Entry 9ITX (electron microscopy, 4.10 A resolution (low resolution: residue-level contacts below are approximate; hydrogen-bond / salt-bridge calls are withheld)); this record covers chains X and T of the 16 polymer chains in the assembly.

# Chain X
Molecule: ATP synthase subunit b
From: Chloroflexus aurantiacus J-10-fl
Reference sequence: A9WGS8 (ATPF_CHLAA); residues 1-164 here = UniProt positions 1-164
Amino-acid sequence (164 residues; numbered 1 to 164; the number before each row is that of its first residue):
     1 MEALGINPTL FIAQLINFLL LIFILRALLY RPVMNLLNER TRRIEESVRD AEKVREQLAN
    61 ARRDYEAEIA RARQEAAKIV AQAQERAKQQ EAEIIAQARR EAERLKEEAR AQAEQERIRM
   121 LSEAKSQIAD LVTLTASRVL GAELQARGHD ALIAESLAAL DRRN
Unresolved in the structure: 1-4, 41-164

# Chain T
Molecule: ATP synthase subunit a
From: Chloroflexus aurantiacus J-10-fl
Reference sequence: A9WGT0 (A9WGT0_CHLAA); numbering as in UniProt (aligned over 1-312)
Amino-acid sequence (312 residues; each row starts with the number of its first residue):
     1 MSTRTRNILI IVGALIISIA SRFFLYTGPP HVEVAAEVIF DGIPGFPITN SFVVAIIIDI
    61 FVIALAVAAT RNLQMVPRGL QNVMEFILES LYNLFRNINA KYVATAFPLV ATIFLFVLFG
   121 NWFGLLPGVG SIGVCHEKKE EHAVVDERLA LAAPAAPLSS VAAAEGEEIH DTCAAQGKKL
   181 VPLFRAPAAD LNFTFAIAVI SFVFIEYWGF RALGPGYLKK FFNTNGIMSF VGIIEFISEL
   241 VKPFALAFRL FGNIFAGEVL LVVMAFLVPL LLPLPFYGFE VFVGFIQALI FALLTYAFLN
   301 IAVTGHDEEH AH
Unresolved in the structure: 1-46, 137-169, 305-312

# Chain X / chain T interface
Contacting residue pairs (6; chain X residue first):
  Phe-11(X) / Asn-192(T)
  Gln-14(X) / Phe-193(T)
  Leu-15(X) / Ala-196(T)
  Ile-22(X) / Thr-112(T)
  Arg-26(X) / Pro-108(T)
  Leu-28(X) / Ala-66(T)
Also at the interface, not in a pair above, chain X (8 interface residues in all): Leu-10, Leu-21
Also at the interface, not in a pair above, chain T (8 interface residues in all): Asp-59, Thr-70

# In short
The chain X/chain T interface involves 8 residues from each chain.
Here chain X is ATP synthase subunit b and chain T is ATP synthase subunit a, both from Chloroflexus
aurantiacus J-10-fl. Entry 9ITX (Chloroflexus aurantiacus ADP-bound ATP synthase, state 2, focused refinement
of FO) was determined by electron microscopy, deposited together with 9ITJ, 9ITK, 9ITL, 9ITM, 9ITN, 9ITO and
11 further entries.
